PDB entry 7V8M | electron microscopy, 4.20 A resolution (low resolution: residue-level contacts below are approximate; hydrogen-bond / salt-bridge calls are withheld) | chains C and D of the 4 polymer chains in the assembly

[Chain C]
Name: Lipoprotein-releasing system transmembrane protein LolC
From: Escherichia coli K-12
UniProtKB: P0ADC3 (LOLC_ECOLI); residue numbers follow UniProt; this construct covers 1-399
Chain sequence (399 residues; row label = number of the first residue in the row):
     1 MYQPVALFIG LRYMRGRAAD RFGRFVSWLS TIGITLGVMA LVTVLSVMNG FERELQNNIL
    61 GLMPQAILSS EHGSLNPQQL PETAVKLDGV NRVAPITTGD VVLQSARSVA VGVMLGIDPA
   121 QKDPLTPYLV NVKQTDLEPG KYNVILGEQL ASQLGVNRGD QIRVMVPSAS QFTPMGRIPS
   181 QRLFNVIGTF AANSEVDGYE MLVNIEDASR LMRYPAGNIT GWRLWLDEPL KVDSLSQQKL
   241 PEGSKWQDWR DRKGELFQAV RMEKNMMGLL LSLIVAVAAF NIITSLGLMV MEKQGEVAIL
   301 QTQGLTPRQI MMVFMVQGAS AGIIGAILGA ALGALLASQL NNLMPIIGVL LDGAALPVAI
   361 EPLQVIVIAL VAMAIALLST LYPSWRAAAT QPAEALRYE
Not modelled in the structure: 1, 398-399
Reported in the primary citation:
  - mutagenesis - M48D, F51D, L55D, V260D, E263A, E263D, E263F, E263K, E263Q, E263S: abolished growth

[Chain D]
Name: Lipoprotein-releasing system ATP-binding protein LolD
From: Escherichia coli K-12
Notes: EC 7.6.2.-
UniProtKB: P75957 (LOLD_ECOLI); numbering as in UniProt (aligned over 1-233)
Chain sequence (233 residues; row label = number of the first residue in the row):
     1 MNKILLQCDN LCKRYQEGSV QTDVLHNVSF SVGEGEMMAI VGSSGSGKST LLHLLGGLDT
    61 PTSGDVIFNG QPMSKLSSAA KAELRNQKLG FIYQFHHLLP DFTALENVAM PLLIGKKKPA
   121 EINSRALEML KAVGLDHRAN HRPSELSGGE RQRVAIARAL VNNPRLVLAD EPTGNLDARN
   181 ADSIFQLLGE LNRLQGTAFL VVTHDLQLAK RMSRQLEMRD GRLTAELSLM GAE
Not modelled in the structure: 1, 231-233
Swiss-Prot annotation at these positions:
  - binding site (ATP): Gly42 to Ser49
  - mutagenesis: Gly42 (G42D: Loss of lipoprotein release when overexpressed)

[Interface between chain C and chain D]
Pairs across the interface (30; chain C residue first):
  Tyr2(C) with Leu113(D); Lys118(D)
  Ile9(C) with Phe102(D); Met110(D)
  Arg12(C) with Asp101(D); Phe102(D); Glu106(D)
  Tyr13(C) with Asp101(D)
  Arg17(C) with Asp101(D)
  Lys293(C) with Asp101(D)
  Gly295(C) with His97(D)
  Glu296(C) with Leu98(D); Leu99(D); Pro100(D)
  Ala298(C) with Tyr93(D)
  Ile299(C) with Tyr93(D); His97(D); Arg158(D)
  Gln301(C) with Arg85(D)
  Thr302(C) with Arg85(D); Tyr93(D)
  Gln303(C) with Arg85(D); Pro111(D); Ile114(D)
  Gly304(C) with Ala82(D); Ile114(D)
  Leu305(C) with Ile114(D)
  Pro392(C) with Leu58(D)
  Ala393(C) with Asp59(D)
  Leu396(C) with Tyr93(D)
Also at the interface, not in a pair above, chain C (22 interface residues in all): Val5, Phe8, Leu300, Gln391
Also at the interface, not in a pair above, chain D (21 interface residues in all): Asn86, Thr103, Lys117

[Overview]
Chain C and chain D form an interface of 22 and 21 residues respectively. Curated annotation (UniProt) lists 8
ATP-binding residues and one mutagenesis site on chain D. The paper reports that M48D, F51D and L55D of chain
C, among others, abolish growth; 10 substitutions were tested in all.
Here chain C is Lipoprotein-releasing system transmembrane protein LolC and chain D is Lipoprotein-releasing
system ATP-binding protein LolD, both from Escherichia coli K-12. Entry 7V8M (LolCDE-apo in nanodiscs) was
determined by electron microscopy (same publication as 7V8L and 7V8I).
